4V1N - chains D and G of the 19 polymer chains in the assembly; structure by electron microscopy, 7.80 A resolution (low resolution: residue-level contacts below are approximate; hydrogen-bond / salt-bridge calls are withheld).

== Chain D ==
Name: DNA-directed RNA polymerase II subunit RPB4
Source organism: Saccharomyces cerevisiae
UniProtKB: P20433 (RPB4_YEAST); residues 1-221 here = UniProt positions 1-221
Sequence (221 residues; numbered 1 to 221; the number before each row is that of its first residue):
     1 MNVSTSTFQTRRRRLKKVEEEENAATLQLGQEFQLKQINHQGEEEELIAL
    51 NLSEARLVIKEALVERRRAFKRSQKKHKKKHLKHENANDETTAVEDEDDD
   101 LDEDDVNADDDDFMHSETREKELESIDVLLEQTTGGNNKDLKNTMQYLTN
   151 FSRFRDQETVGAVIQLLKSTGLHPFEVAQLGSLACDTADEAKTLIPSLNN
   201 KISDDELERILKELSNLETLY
Unresolved in the structure: 1-2, 77-117
Swiss-Prot annotation at these positions:
  - modified residue: M1 (N-acetylmethionine), T91 (Phosphothreonine), T92 (Phosphothreonine)

== Chain G ==
Name: DNA-directed RNA polymerase II subunit RPB7
Source organism: Saccharomyces cerevisiae
UniProtKB: P34087 (RPB7_YEAST); numbering as in UniProt (aligned over 1-171)
Sequence (171 residues; numbered 1 to 171; the number before each row is that of its first residue):
     1 MFFIKDLSLNITLHPSFFGPRMKQYLKTKLLEEVEGSCTGKFGYILCVLD
    51 YDNIDIQRGRILPTDGSAEFNVKYRAVVFKPFKGEVVDGTVVSCSQHGFE
   101 VQVGPMKVFVTKHLMPQDLTFNAGSNPPSYQSSEDVITIKSRIRVKIEGC
   151 ISQVSSIHAIGSIKEDYLGAI

== How chain D and chain G interact ==
Pairs across the interface (104):
  V3(D) - L9(G)
  V3(D) - N10(G)
  V3(D) - E33(G)
  S4(D) - L9(G)
  T5(D) - L7(G)
  T5(D) - S8(G)
  T5(D) - V34(G)
  T5(D) - F42(G)
  T5(D) - Y74(G)
  S6(D) - L7(G)
  S6(D) - S8(G)
  T7(D) - K5(G)
  T7(D) - D6(G)
  T7(D) - L7(G)
  T7(D) - K41(G)
  T7(D) - F42(G)
  F8(D) - K5(G)
  F8(D) - D6(G)
  N23(D) - K80(G)
  N23(D) - F82(G)
  N23(D) - K83(G)
  A24(D) - K83(G)
  A25(D) - K83(G)
  L29(D) - F82(G)
  G30(D) - F82(G)
  E32(D) - K5(G)
  E32(D) - K41(G)
  E32(D) - F42(G)
  F33(D) - F3(G)
  F33(D) - K5(G)
  F33(D) - K41(G)
  F33(D) - F42(G)
  F33(D) - K80(G)
  Q37(D) - K5(G)
  I38(D) - D6(G)
  N39(D) - D6(G)
  H40(D) - D6(G)
  H40(D) - K73(G)
  H40(D) - R75(G)
  E45(D) - R75(G)
  L47(D) - F3(G)
  I48(D) - F2(G)
  I48(D) - F3(G)
  I48(D) - I4(G)
  A49(D) - M1(G)
  A49(D) - F2(G)
  L50(D) - M1(G)
  L50(D) - F2(G)
  L50(D) - I4(G)
  V58(D) - L49(G)
  V58(D) - V77(G)
  I59(D) - C47(G)
  A62(D) - C47(G)
  A62(D) - L49(G)
  E65(D) - D52(G)
  R66(D) - E35(G)
  R66(D) - C47(G)
  R66(D) - V48(G)
  R66(D) - Y51(G)
  A69(D) - D52(G)
  F70(D) - Y51(G)
  R72(D) - D52(G)
  S73(D) - R21(G)
  S73(D) - Q24(G)
  K76(D) - R21(G)
  N138(D) - E35(G)
  N138(D) - G36(G)
  N138(D) - L46(G)
  D140(D) - G36(G)
  D140(D) - Y44(G)
  D140(D) - P105(G)
  L141(D) - L46(G)
  N143(D) - G104(G)
  T144(D) - F2(G)
  T144(D) - L46(G)
  T144(D) - G104(G)
  T144(D) - P105(G)
  Y147(D) - D88(G)
  Y147(D) - V103(G)
  Y147(D) - G104(G)
  N150(D) - R142(G)
  F151(D) - D88(G)
  F151(D) - G89(G)
  F151(D) - T90(G)
  F151(D) - R142(G)
  F175(D) - M1(G)
  F175(D) - E85(G)
  A178(D) - M1(G)
  Q179(D) - E85(G)
  Q179(D) - V86(G)
  S182(D) - D88(G)
  L183(D) - V86(G)
  L183(D) - D88(G)
  L183(D) - R144(G)
  A184(D) - R144(G)
  T187(D) - Y167(G)
  D189(D) - Y167(G)
  E190(D) - R144(G)
  E190(D) - Y167(G)
  T193(D) - D166(G)
  T193(D) - Y167(G)
  L194(D) - V86(G)
  L194(D) - R144(G)
  L194(D) - Y167(G)
Other interface residues (no listed pair), chain D (57 interface residues in all): Q9, L52, A55, L63, T134, L148
Other interface residues (no listed pair), chain G (50 interface residues in all): L31, T39, V78, G84, Q102, L168

== Overview ==
57 residues of chain D face 50 of chain G across their interface.
Chain D is DNA-directed RNA polymerase II subunit RPB4 and chain G is DNA-directed RNA polymerase II subunit
RPB7, both from Saccharomyces cerevisiae; the structure, Architecture of the RNA polymerase II-Mediator core
transcription initiation complex, was determined by electron microscopy, deposited together with 4V1M and
4V1O.
